6NWW - chains A and B; structure by X-ray diffraction, 2.06 A resolution.

== Chain A (and B) ==
Protein: Pumilio domain-containing protein C56F2.08c
Organism: Schizosaccharomyces pombe
Notes: fragment: RRM domain; chain B of this document is another copy of the same molecule, construct and numbering; everything in this record applies to it too
Reference sequence: O60059 (YG58_SCHPO); residues 1-79 here = UniProt positions 1-79
Chain sequence (83 residues; row label = number of the first residue in the row; numbers below 1 keep their minus sign (Ser-3 is residue -3)):
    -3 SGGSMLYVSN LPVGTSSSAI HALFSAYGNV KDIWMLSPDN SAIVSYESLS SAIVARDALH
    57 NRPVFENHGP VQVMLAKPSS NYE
Disordered / not traced: -3 to -1, 76-79
Sequence notes: expression tag (-3 to 0)
Reported in the primary citation:
  - self-association interface (contacts with another copy of this molecule): Tyr3, Ile39, Lys73
  - mutagenesis - Y3A/I39A/K73A: abolished binding to Pumilio domain-containing protein C56F2.08c (chain A)

== How chain A and chain B interact ==
Pairs across the interface (34; chain A residue first):
  Met1(A) with Met1(B), hydrophobic; Trp30(B)
  Tyr3(A) with Tyr3(B), hydrogen bond; Leu32(B), hydrophobic; Asp35(B)
  Ser13(A) with Ser75(B), hydrogen bond (side chain-backbone)
  Ile29(A) with Pro74(B); Ser75(B), hydrogen bond (backbone-backbone)
  Trp30(A) with Met1(B); Ala72(B), hydrophobic; Lys73(B); Pro74(B)
  Met31(A) with Ala72(B); Lys73(B), hydrogen bond (backbone-backbone)
  Leu32(A) with Tyr3(B), hydrophobic; Met70(B), hydrophobic; Ala72(B), hydrophobic
  Pro34(A) with Met70(B), hydrophobic
  Asp35(A) with Tyr3(B); Met70(B)
  Ile39(A) with Ile39(B), hydrophobic
  Met70(A) with Leu32(B), hydrophobic; Pro34(B), hydrophobic; Asp35(B)
  Ala72(A) with Trp30(B), hydrophobic; Met31(B); Leu32(B), hydrophobic
  Lys73(A) with Trp30(B); Met31(B), hydrogen bond (backbone-backbone); Ser33(B), hydrogen bond
  Pro74(A) with Ile29(B); Trp30(B)
  Ser75(A) with Ser13(B); Ile29(B), hydrogen bond (side chain-backbone)
Also at the interface, not in a pair above, chain A (16 interface residues in all): Leu71
Also at the interface, not in a pair above, chain B (17 interface residues in all): Leu71

== Overview ==
16 residues of chain A face 17 of chain B across their interface; the contacts include 7 hydrogen bonds. Polar
pairs include Tyr3(A)-Tyr3(B), Ser13(A)-Ser75(B) and Lys73(A)-Ser33(B). From the paper: Y3A/I39A/K73A of chain
A abolish binding to Pumilio domain-containing protein C56F2.08c (chain A); a self-association interface
involving Tyr3(A), Ile39(A) and Lys73(A).
Chain A and chain B are both Pumilio domain-containing protein C56F2.08c (Schizosaccharomyces pombe); the
structure, Crystal structure of the RRM domain of S. pombe Puf1 in the P212121 space group, was determined by
X-ray diffraction (same publication as 6NX5 and 6NY5).
